1ZDK - chains A and B of the 5 polymer chains in the assembly; structure by X-ray diffraction, 2.86 A resolution.

# Chain A (and B)
Protein: Protein (MS2 protein capsid)
Organism: Enterobacterio phage MS2
Notes: chain B of this document is another copy of the same molecule, construct and numbering; everything in this record applies to it too
Reference sequence: P03612 (COAT_BPMS2); numbering as in UniProt (aligned over 1-129)
Sequence (129 residues; row label = number of the first residue in the row):
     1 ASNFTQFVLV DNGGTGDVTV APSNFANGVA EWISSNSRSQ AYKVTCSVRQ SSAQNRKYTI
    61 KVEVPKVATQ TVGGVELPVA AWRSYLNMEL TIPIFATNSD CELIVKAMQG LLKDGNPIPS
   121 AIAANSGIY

# Chain A / chain B interface
Residue-residue contacts - 19 pairs, chain A then chain B:
  Phe-25(A) / Phe-25(B)
  Phe-25(A) / Ala-26(B)
  Asn-27(A) / Asn-27(B)
  Gly-28(A) / Ala-26(B)
  Gln-54(A) / Leu-77(B)
  Arg-56(A) / Arg-38(B)
  Ile-94(A) / Ser-37(B)
  Ile-94(A) / Arg-38(B)  hydrogen bond (backbone-backbone)
  Ile-94(A) / Ser-39(B)  hydrogen bond (backbone-backbone)
  Phe-95(A) / Ser-37(B)
  Phe-95(A) / Ser-39(B)
  Phe-95(A) / Val-75(B)  hydrophobic
  Phe-95(A) / Glu-76(B)
  Phe-95(A) / Leu-77(B)  hydrophobic
  Ala-96(A) / Ser-37(B)
  Thr-97(A) / Ser-37(B)
  Thr-97(A) / Gly-73(B)
  Asn-98(A) / Ser-35(B)
  Asn-98(A) / Asn-36(B)
Also at the interface, not in a pair above, chain B (14 interface residues in all): Gly-74, Val-79

# In short
10 residues of chain A face 14 of chain B across their interface; the contacts include 2 hydrogen bonds.
Backbone hydrogen bonds pair Ile-94(A)/Arg-38(B) and Ile-94(A)/Ser-39(B).
Both chains are Protein (MS2 protein capsid) (Enterobacterio phage MS2). Entry 1ZDK (Structure of
bacteriophage coat protein-loop RNA complex) was determined by X-ray diffraction together with 1ZDJ from the
same study.
